PDB entry 9ESH | electron microscopy, 3.20 A resolution | chains 2 and A of the 39 polymer chains in the assembly

[Chain 2]
Molecule: U2snRNA
Source organism: Schizosaccharomyces pombe
Sequence (186 nucleotides; row label = number of the first residue in the row):
     1 AUUCUCUCUU UGCCUUUUGG CUUAGAUCAA GUGUAGUAUC UGUUCUUUUC AGUUUAAUCG
    61 CUGAAAUCAC CUCACUGAGG UGUUUCCGAU UAAUCUUGUU UUUGGUUUGA GUUGGAAAGC
   121 CUCUGGCUUG CUAUGCUUUC CGACACUGGU GUUCUUGCUA UUGCACUACU GGCAAGCGAC
   181 GCCGAA
Disordered / not traced: 1-2, 15-18, 31-186

[Chain A]
Molecule: Pre-mRNA-splicing factor spp42
Source organism: Schizosaccharomyces pombe
Reference sequence: O14187 (SPP42_SCHPO); numbering as in UniProt (aligned over 1-2363)
Sequence (2363 residues; each row starts with the number of its first residue):
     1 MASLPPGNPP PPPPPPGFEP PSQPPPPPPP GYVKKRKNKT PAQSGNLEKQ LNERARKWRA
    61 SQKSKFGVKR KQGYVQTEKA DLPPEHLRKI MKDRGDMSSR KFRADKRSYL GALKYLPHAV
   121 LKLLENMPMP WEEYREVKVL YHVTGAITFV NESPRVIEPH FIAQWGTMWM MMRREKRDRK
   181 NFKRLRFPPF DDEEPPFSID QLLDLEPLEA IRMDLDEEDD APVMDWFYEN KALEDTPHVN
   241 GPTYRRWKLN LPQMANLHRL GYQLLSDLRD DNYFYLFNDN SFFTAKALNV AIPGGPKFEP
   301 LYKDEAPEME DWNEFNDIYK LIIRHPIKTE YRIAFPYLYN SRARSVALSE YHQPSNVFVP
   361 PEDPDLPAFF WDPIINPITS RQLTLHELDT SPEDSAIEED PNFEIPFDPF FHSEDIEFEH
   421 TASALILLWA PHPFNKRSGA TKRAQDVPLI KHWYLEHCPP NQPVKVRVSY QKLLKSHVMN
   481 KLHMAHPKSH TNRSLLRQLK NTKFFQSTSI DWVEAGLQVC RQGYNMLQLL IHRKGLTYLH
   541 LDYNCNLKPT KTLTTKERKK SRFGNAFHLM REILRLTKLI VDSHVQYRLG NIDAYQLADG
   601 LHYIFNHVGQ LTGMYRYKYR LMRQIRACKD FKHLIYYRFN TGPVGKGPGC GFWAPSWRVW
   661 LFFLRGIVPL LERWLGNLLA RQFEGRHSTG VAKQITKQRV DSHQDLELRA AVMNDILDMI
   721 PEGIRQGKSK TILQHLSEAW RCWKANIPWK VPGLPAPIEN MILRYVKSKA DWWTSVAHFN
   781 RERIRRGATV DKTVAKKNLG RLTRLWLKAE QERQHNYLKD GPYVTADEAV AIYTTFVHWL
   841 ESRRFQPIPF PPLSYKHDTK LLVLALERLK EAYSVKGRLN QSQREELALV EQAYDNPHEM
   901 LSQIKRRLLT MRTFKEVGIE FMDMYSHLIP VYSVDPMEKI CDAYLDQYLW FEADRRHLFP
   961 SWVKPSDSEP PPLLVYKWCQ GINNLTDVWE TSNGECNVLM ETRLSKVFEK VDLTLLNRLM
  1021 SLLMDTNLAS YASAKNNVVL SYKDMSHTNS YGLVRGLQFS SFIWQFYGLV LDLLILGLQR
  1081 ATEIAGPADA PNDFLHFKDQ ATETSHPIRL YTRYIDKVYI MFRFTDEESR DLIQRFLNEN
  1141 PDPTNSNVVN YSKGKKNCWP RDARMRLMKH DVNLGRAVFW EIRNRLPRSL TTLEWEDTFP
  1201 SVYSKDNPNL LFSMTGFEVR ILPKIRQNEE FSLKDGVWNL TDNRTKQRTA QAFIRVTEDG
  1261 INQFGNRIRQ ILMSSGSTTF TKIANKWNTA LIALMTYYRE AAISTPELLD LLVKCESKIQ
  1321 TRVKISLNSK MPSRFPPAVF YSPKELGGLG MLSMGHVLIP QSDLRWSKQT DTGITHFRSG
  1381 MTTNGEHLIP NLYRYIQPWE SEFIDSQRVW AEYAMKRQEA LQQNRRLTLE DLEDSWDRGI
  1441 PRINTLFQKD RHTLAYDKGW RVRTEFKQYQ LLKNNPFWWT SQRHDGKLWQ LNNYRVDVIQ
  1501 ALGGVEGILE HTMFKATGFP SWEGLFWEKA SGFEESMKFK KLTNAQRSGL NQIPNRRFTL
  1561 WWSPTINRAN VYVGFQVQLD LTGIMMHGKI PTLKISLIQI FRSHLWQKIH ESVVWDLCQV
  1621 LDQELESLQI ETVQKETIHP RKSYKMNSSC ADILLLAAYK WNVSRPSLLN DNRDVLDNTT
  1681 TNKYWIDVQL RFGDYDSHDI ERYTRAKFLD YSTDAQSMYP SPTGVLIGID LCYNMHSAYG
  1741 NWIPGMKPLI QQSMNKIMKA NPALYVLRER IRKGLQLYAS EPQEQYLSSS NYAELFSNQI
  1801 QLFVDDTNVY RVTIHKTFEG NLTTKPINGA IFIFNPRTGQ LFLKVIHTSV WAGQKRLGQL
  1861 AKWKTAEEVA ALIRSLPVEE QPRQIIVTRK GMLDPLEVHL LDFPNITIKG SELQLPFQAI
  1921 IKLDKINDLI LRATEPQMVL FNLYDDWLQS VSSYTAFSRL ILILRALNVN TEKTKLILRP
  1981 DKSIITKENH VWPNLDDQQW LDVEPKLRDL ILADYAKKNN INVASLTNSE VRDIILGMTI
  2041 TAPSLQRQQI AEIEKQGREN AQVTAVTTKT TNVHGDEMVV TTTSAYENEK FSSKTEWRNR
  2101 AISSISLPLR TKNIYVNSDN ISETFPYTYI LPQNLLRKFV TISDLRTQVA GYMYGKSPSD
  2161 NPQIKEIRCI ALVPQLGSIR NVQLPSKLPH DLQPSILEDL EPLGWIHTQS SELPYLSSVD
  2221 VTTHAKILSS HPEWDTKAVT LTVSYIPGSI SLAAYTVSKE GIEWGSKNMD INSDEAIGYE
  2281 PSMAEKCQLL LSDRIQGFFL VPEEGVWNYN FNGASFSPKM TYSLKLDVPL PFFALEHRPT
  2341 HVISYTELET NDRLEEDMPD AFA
Disordered / not traced: 1-44, 1782-2363
Small-molecule neighbours: inositol hexakisphosphate (IHP): Arg-184, Lys-465, Tyr-603, His-607, Lys-629, Lys-632, His-633, Tyr-636, Tyr-637, Asn-640, Lys-646, Gly-647, Pro-648

[Interface between chain 2 and chain A]
Pairs across the interface (21; chain 2 residue first):
  C13(2) / Arg-725(A)  hydrogen bond to the sugar
  C14(2) / Arg-725(A)  salt bridge to the phosphate
  G20(2) / Asp-705(A)  hydrogen bond to the sugar
  G20(2) / Arg-709(A)  sugar contact
  C21(2) / Asp-705(A)  sugar contact
  C21(2) / Ser-737(A)  hydrogen bond to the phosphate
  U22(2) / Trp-740(A)  hydrogen bond to the phosphate
  U22(2) / Lys-744(A)  salt bridge to the phosphate
  U22(2) / Lys-797(A)  hydrogen bond to the phosphate
  U23(2) / Trp-773(A)  hydrogen bond to the phosphate
  U23(2) / Lys-796(A)  sugar contact
  U23(2) / Lys-797(A)  salt bridge to the phosphate
  U23(2) / Arg-801(A)  salt bridge to the phosphate
  U23(2) / Lys-1043(A)  sugar contact
  A24(2) / Arg-804(A)  salt bridge to the phosphate
  A24(2) / Lys-1043(A)  base contact
  A24(2) / Asp-1044(A)  base contact
  A26(2) / Lys-1043(A)  salt bridge to the phosphate
  C28(2) / Asn-880(A)  phosphate contact
  A29(2) / Gln-881(A)  phosphate contact
  A29(2) / Arg-884(A)  salt bridge to the phosphate
Also at the interface, not in a pair above, chain A (22 interface residues in all): Asp-701, Ser-702, Lys-728, Lys-769, Gly-800, Phe-1539

[In short]
10 residues of chain 2 and 22 residues of chain A are in contact; the contacts include 6 hydrogen bonds and 7
salt bridges. Polar pairs include C13(2)/Arg-725(A), G20(2)/Asp-705(A) and C21(2)/Ser-737(A). Ligands of chain
A: inositol hexakisphosphate.
Here chain 2 is U2snRNA and chain A is Pre-mRNA-splicing factor spp42, both from Schizosaccharomyces pombe.
Entry 9ESH (Structure of a B-state intermediate committed to discard (Bd-I state)) was determined by electron
microscopy together with 9ESI from the same study.
